6P0B - chains A and D of the 4 polymer chains in the assembly; structure by X-ray diffraction, 2.20 A resolution.

# Chain A
Protein: DNA ligase 1
From: Homo sapiens
Notes: EC 6.5.1.1
UniProtKB: P18858 (DNLI1_HUMAN); residues 262-904 here = UniProt positions 262-904
Chain sequence (645 residues; each row starts with the number of its first residue):
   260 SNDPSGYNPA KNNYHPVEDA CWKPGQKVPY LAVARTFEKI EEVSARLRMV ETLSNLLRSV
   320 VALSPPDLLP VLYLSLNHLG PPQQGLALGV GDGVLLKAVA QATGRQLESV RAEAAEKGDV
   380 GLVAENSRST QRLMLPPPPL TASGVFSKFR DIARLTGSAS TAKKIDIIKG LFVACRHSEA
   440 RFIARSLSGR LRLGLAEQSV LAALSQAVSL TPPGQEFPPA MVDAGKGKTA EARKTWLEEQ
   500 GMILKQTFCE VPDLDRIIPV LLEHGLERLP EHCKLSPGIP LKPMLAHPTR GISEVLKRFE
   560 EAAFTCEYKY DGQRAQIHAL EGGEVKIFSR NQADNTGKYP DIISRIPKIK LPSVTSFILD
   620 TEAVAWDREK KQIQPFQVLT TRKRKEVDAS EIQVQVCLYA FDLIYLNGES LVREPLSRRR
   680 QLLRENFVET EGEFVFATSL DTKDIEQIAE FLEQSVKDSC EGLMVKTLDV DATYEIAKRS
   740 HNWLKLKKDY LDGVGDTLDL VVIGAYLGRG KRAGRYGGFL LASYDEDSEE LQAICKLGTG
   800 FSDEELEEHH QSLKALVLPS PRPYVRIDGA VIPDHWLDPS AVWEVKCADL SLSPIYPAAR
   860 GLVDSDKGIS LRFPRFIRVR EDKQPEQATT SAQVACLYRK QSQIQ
Unresolved in the structure: 902-904
Differences from the reference sequence: expression tag (260-261); engineered mutation Ala-346 (Glu in P18858), Ala-592 (Glu in P18858)
Ion coordination: Mg2+: Gly-799 (shared with 1 residue of chain C)
Small-molecule neighbours: adenosine monophosphate (AMP): Ala-545, Glu-566, Tyr-567, Lys-568, Tyr-569, Arg-573, Arg-589, Glu-621, Phe-660, Ala-696, Met-723, Lys-725, Trp-742, Lys-744
From the paper describing this entry:
  - catalytic residues: Lys-568 (citing earlier work)

# Chain D
Molecule: 18-nt DNA strand
Sequence (18 nucleotides; numbered 9 to 26; the number before each row is that of its first residue):
     9 GTCCGACGAC GCATCAGC

# Chain A / chain D interface
Pairs across the interface - 69 pairs, chain A then chain D:
  Arg-305(A) / DT10(D)  hydrogen bond to the base
  Arg-305(A) / DC11(D)  hydrogen bond to the sugar
  Thr-415(A) / DC23(D)  phosphate contact
  Gly-416(A) / DC23(D)  hydrogen bond to the phosphate
  Ser-417(A) / DA24(D)  phosphate contact
  Ala-418(A) / DA24(D)  hydrogen bond to the phosphate
  Ser-419(A) / DA24(D)  hydrogen bond to the phosphate
  Thr-420(A) / DC23(D)  phosphate contact
  Thr-420(A) / DA24(D)  hydrogen bond to the phosphate
  Arg-449(A) / DC15(D)  salt bridge to the phosphate
  Arg-451(A) / DG13(D)  phosphate contact
  Arg-451(A) / DA14(D)  phosphate contact
  Leu-452(A) / DG13(D)  hydrogen bond to the phosphate
  Gly-453(A) / DC12(D)  sugar contact
  Gly-453(A) / DG13(D)  hydrogen bond to the phosphate
  Leu-454(A) / DC12(D)  phosphate contact
  Leu-454(A) / DG13(D)  phosphate contact
  Ala-455(A) / DC12(D)  hydrogen bond to the phosphate
  Ala-455(A) / DG13(D)  phosphate contact
  Glu-456(A) / DC12(D)  phosphate contact
  Gln-457(A) / DC11(D)  phosphate contact
  Gln-457(A) / DC12(D)  hydrogen bond to the phosphate
  Ser-458(A) / DC11(D)  phosphate contact
  Ser-458(A) / DC12(D)  hydrogen bond to the phosphate
  Lys-504(A) / DC11(D)  salt bridge to the phosphate
  His-546(A) / DT10(D)  salt bridge to the phosphate
  Arg-557(A) / DG9(D)  phosphate contact
  Gln-636(A) / DC18(D)  phosphate contact
  Gln-636(A) / DG19(D)  hydrogen bond to the phosphate
  Thr-639(A) / DG19(D)  sugar contact
  Thr-639(A) / DC20(D)  sugar contact
  Thr-640(A) / DG19(D)  phosphate contact
  Thr-640(A) / DC20(D)  phosphate contact
  Arg-641(A) / DC20(D)  sugar contact
  Lys-642(A) / DC20(D)  phosphate contact
  Lys-642(A) / DA21(D)  salt bridge to the phosphate
  Arg-643(A) / DG19(D)  base contact
  Arg-643(A) / DC20(D)  hydrogen bond to the base
  Arg-643(A) / DA21(D)  hydrogen bond to the phosphate
  Lys-644(A) / DA21(D)  hydrogen bond to the phosphate
  Lys-644(A) / DT22(D)  salt bridge to the phosphate
  Arg-738(A) / DG9(D)  hydrogen bond to the phosphate
  Arg-738(A) / DT10(D)  salt bridge to the phosphate
  Gly-767(A) / DC15(D)  phosphate contact
  Arg-768(A) / DA14(D)  phosphate contact
  Arg-768(A) / DC15(D)  hydrogen bond to the phosphate
  Gly-769(A) / DA14(D)  phosphate contact
  Lys-770(A) / DG13(D)  hydrogen bond to the base
  Lys-770(A) / DA14(D)  hydrogen bond to the phosphate
  Arg-771(A) / DA14(D)  phosphate contact
  Gly-776(A) / DC15(D)  sugar contact
  Cys-794(A) / DA17(D)  phosphate contact
  Lys-795(A) / DG16(D)  salt bridge to the phosphate
  Lys-795(A) / DA17(D)  hydrogen bond to the phosphate
  Leu-796(A) / DG16(D)  sugar contact
  Gly-797(A) / DC15(D)  sugar contact
  Gly-797(A) / DG16(D)  sugar contact
  Ser-850(A) / DA17(D)  hydrogen bond to the phosphate
  Ser-850(A) / DC18(D)  hydrogen bond to the phosphate
  Leu-851(A) / DC18(D)  phosphate contact
  Ser-852(A) / DC18(D)  hydrogen bond to the phosphate
  Pro-853(A) / DC18(D)  phosphate contact
  Pro-853(A) / DG19(D)  phosphate contact
  Tyr-855(A) / DA17(D)  hydrogen bond to the phosphate
  Tyr-855(A) / DC18(D)  phosphate contact
  Ser-869(A) / DA17(D)  hydrogen bond to the phosphate
  Ser-869(A) / DC18(D)  phosphate contact
  Leu-870(A) / DA17(D)  sugar contact
  Phe-872(A) / DG16(D)  base contact
Interface residues without a listed pair, chain A (51 interface residues in all): Ser-739, His-740, Leu-766, Thr-798, Ile-854, Pro-873

# Summary
51 residues of chain A face 16 of chain D across their interface; the contacts include 25 hydrogen bonds and 7
salt bridges. Polar pairs include Arg-305(A)/DT10(D), Arg-643(A)/DC20(D) and Lys-770(A)/DG13(D). Ligands of
chain A: adenosine monophosphate. From the paper: the catalytic residue Lys-568(A).
Here chain A is DNA ligase 1 (Homo sapiens) and chain D is an 18-nt DNA strand. Entry 6P0B (Human DNA Ligase 1
(E346A/E592A) Bound to an Adenylated, dideoxy Terminated DNA nick with 200 mM ...) was determined by X-ray
diffraction (same publication as 6P09, 6P0A, 6P0C, 6P0D, 6P0E and 6Q1V).
